7JPQ - chains D and E of the 4 polymer chains in the assembly; structure by electron microscopy, 3.50 A resolution.

[Chain D]
Molecule: Origin recognition complex subunit 4
From: Homo sapiens
Reference sequence: O43929 (ORC4_HUMAN); numbering as in UniProt (aligned over 1-436)
Chain sequence (436 residues; each row starts with the number of its first residue):
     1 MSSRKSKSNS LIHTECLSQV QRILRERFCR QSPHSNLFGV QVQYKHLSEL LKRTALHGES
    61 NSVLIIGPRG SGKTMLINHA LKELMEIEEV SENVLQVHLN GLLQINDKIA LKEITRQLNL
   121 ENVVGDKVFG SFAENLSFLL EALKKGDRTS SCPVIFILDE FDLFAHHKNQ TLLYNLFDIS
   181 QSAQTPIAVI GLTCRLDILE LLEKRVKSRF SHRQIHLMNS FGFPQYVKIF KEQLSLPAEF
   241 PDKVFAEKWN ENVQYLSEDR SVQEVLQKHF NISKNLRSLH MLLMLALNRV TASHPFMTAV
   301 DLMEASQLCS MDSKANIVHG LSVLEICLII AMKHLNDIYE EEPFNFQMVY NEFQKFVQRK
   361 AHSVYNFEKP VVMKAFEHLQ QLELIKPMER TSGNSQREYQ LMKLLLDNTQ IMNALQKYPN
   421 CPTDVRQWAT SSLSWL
Disordered / not traced: 1-16, 143-151, 360-362, 432-436
Bound ions: Mg2+: Thr74 (together with ATP)
Small-molecule neighbours: ATP (adenosine-5'-triphosphate): Gln31, His34, Asn36, Leu37, Phe38, Val40, Pro68, Arg69, Gly70, Ser71, Gly72, Lys73, Thr74, Met75, Leu276, Arg277, His280
UniProt features mapped onto this chain:
  - binding site (ATP): Gly67 to Thr74
  - modified residue: Lys7 (N6-methyllysine)
  - natural variant: Tyr174 (Y174C: In MGORS2)
  - mutagenesis: Lys73 (K73A/E: Impairs ORC complex formation), Asp159 to Glu160 (Impairs ORC complex formation)

[Chain E]
Molecule: Origin recognition complex subunit 5
From: Homo sapiens
Reference sequence: O43913 (ORC5_HUMAN); residues 1-435 here = UniProt positions 1-435
Chain sequence (435 residues; row label = number of the first residue in the row):
     1 MPHLENVVLC RESQVSILQS LFGERHHFSF PSIFIYGHTA SGKTYVTQTL LKTLELPHVF
    61 VNCVECFTLR LLLEQILNKL NHLSSSEDGC STEITCETFN DFVRLFKQVT TAENLKDQTV
   121 YIVLDKAEYL RDMEANLLPG FLRLQELADR NVTVLFLSEI VWEKFRPNTG CFEPFVLYFP
   181 DYSIGNLQKI LSHDHPPEYS ADFYAAYINI LLGVFYTVCR DLKELRHLAV LNFPKYCEPV
   241 VKGEASERDT RKLWRNIEPH LKKAMQTVYL REISSSQWEK LQKDDTDPGQ LKGLSAHTHV
   301 ELPYYSKFIL IAAYLASYNP ARTDKRFFLK HHGKIKKTNF LKKHEKTSNH LLGPKPFPLD
   361 RLLAILYSIV DSRVAPTANI FSQITSLVTL QLLTLVGHDD QLDGPKYKCT VSLDFIRAIA
   421 RTVNFDIIKY LYDFL
Disordered / not traced: 1-5, 86-91, 330-347, 434-435
Bound ions: Mg2+: Asp125 (together with ATP)
Small-molecule neighbours: ATP (adenosine-5'-triphosphate): Val7, Val8, Leu9, Arg11, His38, Thr39, Ala40, Ser41, Gly42, Lys43, Thr44, Tyr45, Asp125, Lys126, Glu159, Tyr182, Ile190, Leu222, Lys223, Arg226
UniProt features mapped onto this chain:
  - binding site (ATP): Gly37 to Thr44

[Chain D / chain E interface]
Residue-residue contacts (72):
  Arg22(D) - His27(E)
  Arg25(D) - Ser20(E)  hydrogen bond (side chain-backbone)
  Arg25(D) - Leu21(E)  hydrogen bond (side chain-backbone)
  Arg25(D) - Gly23(E)
  Arg25(D) - His27(E)
  Arg25(D) - Phe28(E)  hydrogen bond (side chain-backbone)
  Arg25(D) - Ser29(E)
  Glu26(D) - Phe28(E)
  Cys29(D) - Ser29(E)  hydrogen bond (side chain-backbone)
  Cys29(D) - Phe30(E)
  Cys29(D) - Pro31(E)
  Arg30(D) - Phe28(E)
  Arg30(D) - Gln145(E)
  Arg30(D) - Asp149(E)  salt bridge
  Gln31(D) - Phe172(E)
  Arg69(D) - Thr169(E)
  Arg69(D) - Gly170(E)  hydrogen bond (side chain-backbone)
  Asn100(D) - Leu147(E)
  Leu102(D) - Asn136(E)  hydrogen bond (backbone-side chain)
  Leu103(D) - Phe99(E)  hydrophobic
  Leu103(D) - Asn100(E)
  Leu103(D) - Val103(E)  hydrophobic
  Leu103(D) - Leu147(E)  hydrophobic
  Gln104(D) - Asn100(E)
  Ile109(D) - Asn100(E)
  Glu113(D) - Asn100(E)
  Arg116(D) - Arg104(E)
  Arg277(D) - Phe172(E)
  Met284(D) - Phe30(E)  hydrophobic
  Leu285(D) - Phe175(E)  hydrophobic
  Asn288(D) - Ser20(E)  hydrogen bond
  Asn288(D) - Leu21(E)
  Ser313(D) - Tyr36(E)
  Ser313(D) - Val161(E)
  Ser313(D) - Glu163(E)
  Lys314(D) - Glu163(E)
  Lys314(D) - Lys164(E)
  Asn316(D) - Tyr36(E)
  Asn316(D) - His38(E)
  Asn316(D) - Tyr178(E)  hydrogen bond (backbone-side chain)
  Ile317(D) - His38(E)  hydrogen bond (backbone-side chain)
  Ile317(D) - Val161(E)  hydrophobic
  His319(D) - Asp181(E)
  His319(D) - Arg220(E)
  Gly320(D) - His38(E)
  Gly320(D) - Asp181(E)
  Gly320(D) - Arg220(E)  hydrogen bond (backbone-side chain)
  Leu321(D) - Arg220(E)  hydrogen bond (backbone-side chain)
  Ser322(D) - Val218(E)
  Ser322(D) - Arg220(E)
  Val323(D) - Thr217(E)
  Leu324(D) - Thr217(E)
  Asn345(D) - Leu351(E)  hydrogen bond (side chain-backbone)
  Asn345(D) - Leu352(E)
  Asn351(D) - Leu351(E)
  Phe367(D) - Val218(E)  hydrophobic
  Glu368(D) - Gln266(E)
  Pro370(D) - Leu270(E)  hydrophobic
  Lys374(D) - Tyr269(E)
  Lys374(D) - Leu270(E)
  Gln381(D) - Glu159(E)
  Gln381(D) - Ile160(E)
  Leu382(D) - His38(E)
  Glu383(D) - Arg131(E)  salt bridge
  Glu383(D) - Ile160(E)
  Glu383(D) - Lys164(E)
  Gln396(D) - Thr410(E)
  Tyr399(D) - Tyr318(E)
  Tyr399(D) - His350(E)
  Tyr399(D) - Leu351(E)
  Tyr399(D) - Gly353(E)
  Tyr418(D) - Arg220(E)
Interface residues without a listed pair, chain D (55 interface residues in all): Ser18, Gln21, Thr74, Ile105, Glu160, Asp162, Cys194, Arg195, Met281, Leu308, Met311, Gln347, Met348, Val371, His378
Interface residues without a listed pair, chain E (56 interface residues in all): Ile17, Glu24, His26, Thr39, Thr98, Pro139, Arg143, Glu146, Cys171, Glu173, Met265, Pro354, Cys409, Val411

[Summary]
Chain D and chain E form an interface of 55 and 56 residues respectively; the contacts include 12 hydrogen
bonds and 2 salt bridges. Polar contacts include Arg30(D)-Asp149(E), Glu383(D)-Arg131(E) and
Arg25(D)-Ser20(E). Bound to chain D: ATP. Bound to chain E: ATP.
Chain D is Origin recognition complex subunit 4 and chain E is Origin recognition complex subunit 5, both from
Homo sapiens; the structure, ORC-O2-5: Human Origin Recognition Complex (ORC) with subunits 2,3,4,5, was
determined by electron microscopy (same publication as 7JPP, 7JPR, 7JPS and 7JPO).
